8GHU - chains a and o of the 15 polymer chains in the assembly; structure by electron microscopy, 3.00 A resolution.

== Chain a ==
Molecule: 16S rRNA
From: Escherichia coli
Sequence (1532 nucleotides; row label = number of the first residue in the row):
     2 AAUUGAAGAGUUUGAUCAUGGCUCAGAUUGAACGCUGGCGGCAGGCCUAA
    52 CACAUGCAAGUCGAACGGUAACAGGAAGAAGCUUGCUUCUUUGCUGACGA
   102 GUGGCGGACGGGUGAGUAAUGUCUGGGAAACUGCCUGAUGGAGGGGGAUA
   152 ACUACUGGAAACGGUAGCUAAUACCGCAUAACGUCGCAAGACCAAAGAGG
   202 GGGACCUUCGGGCCUCUUGCCAUCGGAUGUGCCCAGAUGGGAUUAGCUAG
   252 UAGGUGGGGUAACGGCUCACCUAGGCGACGAUCCCUAGCUGGUCUGAGAG
   302 GAUGACCAGCCACACUGGAACUGAGACACGGUCCAGACUCCUACGGGAGG
   352 CAGCAGUGGGGAAUAUUGCACAAUGGGCGCAAGCCUGAUGCAGCCAUGCC
   402 GCGUGUAUGAAGAAGGCCUUCGGGUUGUAAAGUACUUUCAGCGGGGAGGA
   452 AGGGAGUAAAGUUAAUACCUUUGCUCAUUGACGUUACCCGCAGAAGAAGC
   502 ACCGGCUAACUCCGUGCCAGCAGCCGCGGUAAUACGGAGGGUGCAAGCGU
   552 UAAUCGGAAUUACUGGGCGUAAAGCGCACGCAGGCGGUUUGUUAAGUCAG
   602 AUGUGAAAUCCCCGGGCUCAACCUGGGAACUGCAUCUGAUACUGGCAAGC
   652 UUGAGUCUCGUAGAGGGGGGUAGAAUUCCAGGUGUAGCGGUGAAAUGCGU
   702 AGAGAUCUGGAGGAAUACCGGUGGCGAAGGCGGCCCCCUGGACGAAGACU
   752 GACGCUCAGGUGCGAAAGCGUGGGGAGCAAACAGGAUUAGAUACCCUGGU
   802 AGUCCACGCCGUAAACGAUGUCGACUUGGAGGUUGUGCCCUUGAGGCGUG
   852 GCUUCCGGAGCUAACGCGUUAAGUCGACCGCCUGGGGAGUACGGCCGCAA
   902 GGUUAAAACUCAAAUGAAUUGACGGGGGCCCGCACAAGCGGUGGAGCAUG
   952 UGGUUUAAUUCGAUGCAACGCGAAGAACCUUACCUGGUCUUGACAUCCAC
  1002 GGAAGUUUUCAGAGAUGAGAAUGUGCCUUCGGGAACCGUGAGACAGGUGC
  1052 UGCAUGGCUGUCGUCAGCUCGUGUUGUGAAAUGUUGGGUUAAGUCCCGCA
  1102 ACGAGCGCAACCCUUAUCCUUUGUUGCCAGCGGUCCGGCCGGGAACUCAA
  1152 AGGAGACUGCCAGUGAUAAACUGGAGGAAGGUGGGGAUGACGUCAAGUCA
  1202 UCAUGGCCCUUACGACCAGGGCUACACACGUGCUACAAUGGCGCAUACAA
  1252 AGAGAAGCGACCUCGCGAGAGCAAGCGGACCUCAUAAAGUGCGUCGUAGU
  1302 CCGGAUUGGAGUCUGCAACUCGACUCCAUGAAGUCGGAAUCGCUAGUAAU
  1352 CGUGGAUCAGAAUGCCACGGUGAAUACGUUCCCGGGCCUUGUACACACAG
  1402 CCCXUCACACCAUGGGAGUGGGUUGCAAAAGAAGUAGGUAGCUUAACCUU
  1452 CGGGAGGGCGCUUACCACUUUGUGAUUCAUGACUGGGGUGAAGUCGUAAC
  1502 AAGGUAACCGUAGGGGAACCUGCGGUUGGAUC
Modified / non-standard residues: ZIV ((2S)-4-[[(2R,3S,4R,5R)-5-(6-aminopurin-9-yl)-3,4-bis(oxidanyl)oxolan-2-yl]methyl-[2-[2-azanyl-9-[(2R,3R,4R,5R)-5-[bis(oxidanyl)phosphanyloxymethyl]-3,4-bis(oxidanyl)oxolan-2-yl]-6-oxidanylidene-3H-purin-7-yl]ethyl]amino]-2-azanyl-butanoic acid) at position 1405
Metal / ion sites: Mg2+ site 1 near U17 (its only coordinating residue here); Mg2+ site 2 near C48 (its only coordinating residue here); Mg2+ site 3 near A53 (its only coordinating residue here); Mg2+ site 4: U180, A195; Mg2+ site 5 near G266 (its only coordinating residue here); Mg2+ site 6: G299, G558; Mg2+ site 7 near C352 (its only coordinating residue here); Mg2+ site 8 near G361 (its only coordinating residue here); Mg2+ site 9 near C504 (its only coordinating residue here); Mg2+ site 10 near A560 (its only coordinating residue here); Mg2+ site 11 near C569 (its only coordinating residue here); Mg2+ site 12 near A572 (its only coordinating residue here); 6 more Mg2+ sites not listed
From the paper describing this entry:
  - conformationally variable residues: A1408, U1495, G1516

== Chain o ==
Name: 30S ribosomal protein S15
From: Escherichia coli
UniProt: D7XN21 (D7XN21_ECOLX); residues 2-89 here = UniProt positions 2-89
Amino-acid sequence (88 residues; numbered 2 to 89; the number before each row is that of its first residue):
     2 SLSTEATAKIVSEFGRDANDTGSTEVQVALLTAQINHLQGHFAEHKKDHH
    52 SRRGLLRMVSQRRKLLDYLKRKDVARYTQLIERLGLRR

== How chain a and chain o interact ==
Residue-residue contacts (58; chain a residue first):
  A579(a) with Arg54(o), base contact
  C580(a) with Leu57(o), hydrogen bond to the sugar; Ser61(o), hydrogen bond to the sugar
  G581(a) with Ser61(o), phosphate contact; Arg64(o), sugar contact; Lys65(o), salt bridge to the phosphate
  C647(a) with Arg72(o), phosphate contact
  A648(a) with Arg72(o), phosphate contact
  G656(a) with Gln28(o), base contact
  U657(a) with Leu31(o), sugar contact
  U659(a) with Thr8(o), phosphate contact
  C660(a) with Thr5(o), hydrogen bond to the phosphate
  G666(a) with His51(o), sugar contact
  G667(a) with His51(o), sugar contact
  G668(a) with His46(o), sugar contact; Lys48(o), phosphate contact
  G669(a) with His46(o), hydrogen bond to the sugar; Lys48(o), phosphate contact
  A728(a) with Arg54(o), hydrogen bond to the base; Arg58(o), salt bridge to the phosphate
  C739(a) with Ser2(o), phosphate contact
  U740(a) with Ser2(o), hydrogen bond to the phosphate; Leu3(o), phosphate contact; Leu39(o), sugar contact
  G741(a) with Leu3(o), phosphate contact; Gln35(o), phosphate contact; Leu39(o), sugar contact
  G742(a) with Gln35(o), phosphate contact
  A749(a) with Thr22(o), hydrogen bond to the base
  C750(a) with Asp21(o), phosphate contact; Thr22(o), hydrogen bond to the sugar; Gly23(o), hydrogen bond to the sugar
  U751(a) with Arg17(o), salt bridge to the phosphate; Asp18(o), phosphate contact; Asp21(o), phosphate contact; Ser24(o), sugar contact; Thr25(o), phosphate contact; Gln28(o), hydrogen bond to the sugar
  G752(a) with Thr25(o), phosphate contact; Tyr69(o), sugar contact; Lys73(o), salt bridge to the phosphate
  A753(a) with Tyr69(o), hydrogen bond to the phosphate
  C754(a) with Gln28(o), base contact; Lys65(o), sugar contact; Leu66(o), sugar contact; Tyr69(o), sugar contact
  G755(a) with Lys65(o), salt bridge to the phosphate
  C756(a) with Lys65(o), salt bridge to the phosphate
  G763(a) with Arg53(o), hydrogen bond to the phosphate; Arg54(o), hydrogen bond to the base
  C764(a) with His50(o), sugar contact; Arg53(o), salt bridge to the phosphate; Arg54(o), sugar contact
  G765(a) with His50(o), salt bridge to the phosphate
  A807(a) with Lys48(o), phosphate contact
  C808(a) with Lys47(o), phosphate contact; Lys48(o), phosphate contact
  G809(a) with Lys47(o), salt bridge to the phosphate
Interface residues without a listed pair, chain a (34 interface residues in all): C582, C658
Interface residues without a listed pair, chain o (34 interface residues in all): Leu32, Asp49, Met59

== In short ==
Chain a and chain o each contribute 34 residues to their interface, with 13 hydrogen bonds and 9 salt bridges.
Polar contacts include A728(a)-Arg54(o), A749(a)-Thr22(o) and G763(a)-Arg54(o). U180(a) and A195(a) coordinate
Mg2+ site 4. The Mg2+ site 6 is built by G299(a) and G558(a). From the paper: conformational variability at
A1408(a), U1495(a) and G1516(a).
Here chain a is 16S rRNA and chain o is 30S ribosomal protein S15, both from Escherichia coli. Entry 8GHU
(Methyltransferase RmtC bound to the 30S ribosomal subunit) was determined by electron microscopy.
